PDB entry 6LWK | X-ray diffraction, 2.88 A resolution | chains A and B of the 3 polymer chains in the assembly

Chain A:
Molecule: Endonuclease 8-like 1
From: Homo sapiens
Notes: EC 3.2.2.-, 4.2.99.18
UniProtKB: Q96FI4 (NEIL1_HUMAN); numbering as in UniProt (aligned over 1-295)
Chain sequence (295 residues; each row starts with the number of its first residue):
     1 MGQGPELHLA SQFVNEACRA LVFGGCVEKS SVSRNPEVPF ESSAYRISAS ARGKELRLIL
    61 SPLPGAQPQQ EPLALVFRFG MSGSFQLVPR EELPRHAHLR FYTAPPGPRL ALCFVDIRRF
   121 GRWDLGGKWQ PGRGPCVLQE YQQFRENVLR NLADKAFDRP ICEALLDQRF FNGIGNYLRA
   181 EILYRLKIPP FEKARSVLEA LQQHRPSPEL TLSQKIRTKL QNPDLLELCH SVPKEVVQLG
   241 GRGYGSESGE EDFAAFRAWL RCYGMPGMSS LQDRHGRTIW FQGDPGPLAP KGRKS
Unresolved in the structure: 1, 203-221, 291-295
Sequence notes: engineered mutation Gly2 (Pro in Q96FI4), Gln3 (Glu in Q96FI4); variant Arg242 (Lys in Q96FI4)
Curated features (UniProtKB/Swiss-Prot):
  - active site: Lys54 (Proton donor)
  - binding site (DNA): Asn176
What the authors report for this chain:
  - binding site for the 13-nt DNA strand (chain B): Tyr244
  - conformationally variable residues (loop rearrangement): Gly240, Arg242, Tyr244, Gly249
  - mutagenesis - R242A, R242H: decreased catalytic activity
  - mutagenesis - R242A/Y244R, R242H/Y244R: increased catalytic activity on DHU
  - mutagenesis - R242A/Y244R, R242H/Y244R: increased catalytic activity on Tg

Chain B:
Molecule: 13-nt DNA strand
Sequence (13 nucleotides; numbered 1 to 13; the number before each row is that of its first residue):
     1 CGTCCAXGTC TAC
Modified positions: UMC (2'-deoxy-5'-uridylic acid) at position 7

Chain A / chain B interface:
Residue-residue contacts (26; chain A residue first):
  Gly2(A) - UMC_7(B)  base contact
  Gln3(A) - UMC_7(B)  hydrogen bond to the phosphate
  Gln3(A) - DG8(B)  phosphate contact
  Glu6(A) - UMC_7(B)  base contact
  Lys54(A) - DG8(B)  salt bridge to the phosphate
  Lys54(A) - DT9(B)  salt bridge to the phosphate
  Arg78(A) - DC10(B)  salt bridge to the phosphate
  Gly80(A) - DG8(B)  sugar contact
  Met81(A) - UMC_7(B)  base contact
  Met81(A) - DG8(B)  base contact
  Arg118(A) - DA6(B)  base contact
  Phe120(A) - DG8(B)  base contact
  Arg122(A) - DC10(B)  sugar contact
  Gln130(A) - DC10(B)  phosphate contact
  Arg133(A) - DT9(B)  salt bridge to the phosphate
  Gln168(A) - DT9(B)  phosphate contact
  Gly175(A) - DG8(B)  phosphate contact
  Asn176(A) - UMC_7(B)  base contact
  Asn176(A) - DG8(B)  hydrogen bond to the phosphate
  Tyr244(A) - UMC_7(B)  base contact
  Gly245(A) - UMC_7(B)  base contact
  Tyr263(A) - DA6(B)  hydrogen bond to the phosphate
  Tyr263(A) - UMC_7(B)  base contact
  Arg277(A) - UMC_7(B)  hydrogen bond to the phosphate
  Arg277(A) - DG8(B)  salt bridge to the phosphate
  Thr278(A) - DA6(B)  hydrogen bond to the phosphate
Interface residues without a listed pair, chain A (21 interface residues in all): Tyr177

Overview:
The interface between chain A and chain B involves 21 residues on one side and 5 on the other; the contacts
include 5 hydrogen bonds and 5 salt bridges. Polar contacts include Gln3(A)-UMC_7(B), Asn176(A)-DG8(B) and
Tyr263(A)-DA6(B). From the paper: a binding site for the 13-nt DNA strand (chain B) at Tyr244(A); R242A and
R242H of chain A reduce catalytic activity; 4 substitutions were tested in all.
Here chain A is Endonuclease 8-like 1 (Homo sapiens) and chain B is a 13-nt DNA strand. Entry 6LWK (Crystal
structure of human NEIL1(P2G, E3Q, R242) bound to duplex DNA containing dihydrouracil (DHU)) was determined by
X-ray diffraction together with 6LWA, 6LWB, 6LWC, 6LWD, 6LWF, 6LWG and 10 further entries from the same study.
